PDB entry 1HXE | X-ray diffraction, 2.10 A resolution | chains H and I of the 3 polymer chains in the assembly

[Chain H]
Molecule: Thrombin
Organism: Homo sapiens
Notes: EC 3.4.21.5
UniProtKB: P00734 (THRB_HUMAN); the construct lacks a stretch of the UniProt sequence and is renumbered around it, so the offset changes along the chain: 16-36 = UniProt 364-384; 37-60 = UniProt 386-409; 61-77 = UniProt 419-435; 78-97 = UniProt 437-456; 7 more segments
Chain sequence (259 residues; numbered 16 to 247 plus 31 insertion-coded residues; 4 numbers in that range are skipped by the numbering (no residue carries them; nothing is unmodelled there); the number before each row is that of its first residue; a row labelled like 60A-60I holds insertion residues (60A, then the next letters in order)):
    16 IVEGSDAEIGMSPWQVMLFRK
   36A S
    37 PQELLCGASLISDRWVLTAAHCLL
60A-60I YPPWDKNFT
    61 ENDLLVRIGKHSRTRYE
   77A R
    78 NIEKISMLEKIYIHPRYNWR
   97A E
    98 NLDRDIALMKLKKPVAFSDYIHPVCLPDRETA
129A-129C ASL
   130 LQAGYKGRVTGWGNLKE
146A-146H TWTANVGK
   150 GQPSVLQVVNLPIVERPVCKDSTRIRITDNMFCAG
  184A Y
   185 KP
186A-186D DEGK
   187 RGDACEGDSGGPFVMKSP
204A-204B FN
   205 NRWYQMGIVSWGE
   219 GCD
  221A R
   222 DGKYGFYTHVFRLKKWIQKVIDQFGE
Unresolved in the structure: 146A-146H, 245-247
UniProt features mapped onto this chain:
  - region: Ala183 to Val200 (High affinity receptor-binding region which is also known as the TP508 peptide)
  - active site (Charge relay system): His57, Asp102, Ser195
  - glycosylation: Asn60G (N-linked (GlcNAc...) (complex) asparagine)
Disulfide bonds: Cys42-Cys58, Cys168-Cys182, Cys191-Cys220
Ion coordination: rubidium ion site 1: Lys169, Thr172, Phe204A; rubidium ion site 2: Tyr184A, Arg221A, Lys224

[Chain I]
Molecule: Hirudin variant-1
UniProtKB: P01050 (ITH1_HIRME); residues 55-64 here = UniProt positions 55-64
Chain sequence (10 residues; numbered 55 to 64; the number before each row is that of its first residue):
    55 DFEEIPGEYL

[Chain H / chain I interface]
Residue-residue contacts (23):
  Phe34(H) with Phe56(I), hydrophobic
  Lys36(H) with Leu64(I), hydrogen bond (side chain-backbone)
  Gln38(H) with Phe56(I)
  Glu39(H) with Phe56(I)
  Leu40(H) with Phe56(I)
  Leu65(H) with Ile59(I), hydrophobic; Tyr63(I)
  Arg67(H) with Ile59(I)
  Arg73(H) with Asp55(I), salt bridge; Phe56(I)
  Thr74(H) with Asp55(I); Phe56(I); Glu57(I), hydrogen bond (backbone-backbone)
  Arg75(H) with Glu57(I)
  Tyr76(H) with Glu57(I), hydrogen bond (backbone-side chain); Glu58(I); Ile59(I), hydrophobic; Pro60(I); Tyr63(I)
  Ile82(H) with Ile59(I), hydrophobic; Tyr63(I)
  Met84(H) with Tyr63(I); Leu64(I)
Also at the interface, not in a pair above, chain H (14 interface residues in all): Met32

[In short]
14 residues of chain H and 8 residues of chain I are in contact, with 3 hydrogen bonds and 1 salt bridge.
Polar pairs include Arg73(H)-Asp55(I), Lys36(H)-Leu64(I) and Tyr76(H)-Glu57(I). Curated annotation (UniProt)
lists 3 active-site residues on chain H.
Chain H is Thrombin (Homo sapiens) and chain I is Hirudin variant-1; the structure, Serine protease, was
determined by X-ray diffraction together with 1HXF from the same study.
